2JDI - chains F and G of the 9 polymer chains in the assembly; structure by X-ray diffraction, 1.90 A resolution.

# Chain F
Name: ATP synthase subunit beta
From: Bos taurus
Notes: EC 3.6.3.14
Reference sequence: P00829 (ATPB_BOVIN); the author numbering skips numbers that UniProt does not, so the offset changes along the chain: -4 to -1 = UniProt 47-50; 1-478 = UniProt 51-528
Chain sequence (482 residues; each row starts with the number of its first residue; note: 1 number in that range is skipped by the numbering (no residue carries it; nothing is unmodelled there); numbers below 1 keep their minus sign (Ala-4 is residue -4)):
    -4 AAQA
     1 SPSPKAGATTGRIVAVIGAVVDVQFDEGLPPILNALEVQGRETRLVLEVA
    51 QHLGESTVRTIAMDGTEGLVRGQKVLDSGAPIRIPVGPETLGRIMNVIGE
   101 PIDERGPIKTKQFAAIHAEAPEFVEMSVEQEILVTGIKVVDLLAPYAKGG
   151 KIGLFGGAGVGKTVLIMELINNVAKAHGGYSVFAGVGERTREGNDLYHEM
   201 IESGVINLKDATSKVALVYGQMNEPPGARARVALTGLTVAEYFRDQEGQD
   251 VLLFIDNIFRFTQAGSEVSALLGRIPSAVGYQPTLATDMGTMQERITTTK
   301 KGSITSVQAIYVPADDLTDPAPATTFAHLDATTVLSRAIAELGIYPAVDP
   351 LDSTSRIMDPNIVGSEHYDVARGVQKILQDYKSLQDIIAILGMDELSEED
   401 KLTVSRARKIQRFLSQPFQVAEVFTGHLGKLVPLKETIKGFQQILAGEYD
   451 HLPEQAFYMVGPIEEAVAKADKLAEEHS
Not modelled in the structure: -4 to -1, 1-8, 475-478
Bound ions: Mg2+: Thr163 (together with AMP-PNP)
Residues lining bound ligands: AMP-PNP (ANP; phosphoaminophosphonic acid-adenylate ester): Gly157, Ala158, Gly159, Val160, Gly161, Lys162, Thr163, Val164, Glu188, Arg189, Tyr311, Tyr345, Pro346, Phe418, Ala421, Phe424, Thr425
UniProt features mapped onto this chain:
  - binding site (ADP): Gly159, Val160, Gly161, Lys162, Thr163, Val164
  - binding site (ATP): Gly159, Gly161, Lys162, Thr163, Val164, Arg189
  - binding site (phosphate): Gly159, Val160, Gly161, Lys162, Thr163
  - binding site (Mg(2+)): Thr163, Glu188
  - modified residue: Lys74 (N6-acetyllysine), Lys111 (N6-acetyllysine), Lys148 (N6-acetyllysine), Lys209 (N6-acetyllysine), Lys214 (N6-acetyllysine), Thr262 (Phosphothreonine), Ser365 (Phosphoserine), Lys376 (N6-acetyllysine), Ser383 (Phosphoserine), Lys430 (N6-acetyllysine), Lys435 (N6-acetyllysine), Lys472 (N6-acetyllysine)
  - glycosylation: Ser56 (O-linked (GlcNAc) serine)

# Chain G
Name: ATP synthase gamma chain
From: Bos taurus
Notes: EC 3.6.1.34
Reference sequence: P05631 (ATPG_BOVIN); residues 1-273 here correspond to UniProt positions 26-298 (UniProt number = residue number + 25)
Chain sequence (273 residues; numbered 1 to 273; the number before each row is that of its first residue):
     1 ATLKDITRRLKSIKNIQKITKSMKMVAAAKYARAERELKPARVYGVGSLA
    51 LYEKADIKTPEDKKKHLIIGVSSDRGLCGAIHSSVAKQMKSEAANLAAAG
   101 KEVKIIGVGDKIRSILHRTHSDQFLVTFKEVGRRPPTFGDASVIALELLN
   151 SGYEFDEGSIIFNRFRSVISYKTEEKPIFSLDTISSAESMSIYDDIDADV
   201 LRNYQEYSLANIIYYSLKESTTSEQSARMTAMDNASKNASEMIDKLTLTF
   251 NRTRQAVITKELIEIISGAAALD
Not modelled in the structure: 48-66, 87-104, 117-126, 149-158, 174-205
UniProt features mapped onto this chain:
  - modified residue: Lys14 (N6-acetyllysine), Lys24 (N6-succinyllysine), Lys30 (N6-acetyllysine), Lys90 (N6-acetyllysine), Ser121 (Phosphoserine), Lys129 (N6-acetyllysine), Lys172 (N6-acetyllysine), Lys245 (N6-succinyllysine)

# Interface between chain F and chain G
Pairs across the interface - 17 pairs, chain F then chain G:
  Ile275(F) with Ala271(G), hydrophobic
  Pro276(F) with Ser267(G)
  Asp386(F) with Arg9(G), salt bridge
  Ala389(F) with Asn238(G), hydrogen bond (backbone-side chain); Met242(G), hydrophobic
  Ile390(F) with Ala235(G); Asn238(G), hydrogen bond (backbone-side chain); Ala239(G), hydrophobic; Met242(G), hydrophobic
  Leu391(F) with Leu77(G), hydrophobic; Ala235(G), hydrophobic
  Asp394(F) with Gly79(G); Ala80(G)
  Glu395(F) with Leu77(G), hydrogen bond (side chain-backbone); Cys78(G), hydrogen bond (side chain-backbone); Gly79(G), hydrogen bond (side chain-backbone)
  Lys401(F) with Ser83(G)
Also at the interface, not in a pair above, chain F (10 interface residues in all): Val279
Also at the interface, not in a pair above, chain G (17 interface residues in all): Ile13, Ile16, Ala231, Asn234, Lys260

# In short
The interface between chain F and chain G involves 10 residues on one side and 17 on the other; the contacts
include 5 hydrogen bonds and 1 salt bridge. Polar contacts include Asp386(F)-Arg9(G), Ala389(F)-Asn238(G) and
Ile390(F)-Asn238(G). Chain F binds AMP-PNP.
Chain F is ATP synthase subunit beta and chain G is ATP synthase gamma chain, both from Bos taurus; the
structure, Ground state structure of F1-ATPase from bovine heart mitochondria (Bovine F1-ATPase crystallised
in the absence of ..., was determined by X-ray diffraction.
